PDB entry 5XM0 | X-ray diffraction, 2.87 A resolution | chains D and I of the 10 polymer chains in the assembly

[Chain D]
Protein: Histone H2B type 3-A
Source organism: Mus musculus
UniProtKB: Q9D2U9 (H2B3A_MOUSE); residues 0-125 here correspond to UniProt positions 1-126 (UniProt number = residue number + 1)
Chain sequence (129 residues; numbered -3 to 125; the number before each row is that of its first residue; numbers below 1 keep their minus sign (Gly-3 is residue -3)):
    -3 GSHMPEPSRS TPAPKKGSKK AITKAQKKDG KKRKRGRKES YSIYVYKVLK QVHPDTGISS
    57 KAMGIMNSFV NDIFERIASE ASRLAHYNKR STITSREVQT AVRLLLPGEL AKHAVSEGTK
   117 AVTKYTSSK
Not modelled in the structure: -3 to 30, 125
Construct notes: expression tag (-3 to -1)
UniProt features mapped onto this chain:
  - modified residue: Pro1 (N-acetylproline), Glu2 (ADP-ribosyl glutamic acid), Ser6 (ADP-ribosylserine), Lys11 (N6-(beta-hydroxybutyryl)lysine), Lys12 (N6-(2-hydroxyisobutyryl)lysine), Ser14 (Phosphoserine), Lys15 (N6-acetyllysine), Lys16 (N6-acetyllysine), Lys20 (N6-(2-hydroxyisobutyryl)lysine), Lys23 (N6-(2-hydroxyisobutyryl)lysine), Lys24 (N6-(2-hydroxyisobutyryl)lysine), Lys34 (N6-(2-hydroxyisobutyryl)lysine), Glu35 (PolyADP-ribosyl glutamic acid), Ser36 (Phosphoserine), Lys43 (N6-(2-hydroxyisobutyryl)lysine), Lys46 (N6-(2-hydroxyisobutyryl)lysine), Lys57 (N6,N6-dimethyllysine), Arg79 (Dimethylated arginine), Lys85 (N6,N6,N6-trimethyllysine), Arg86 (Omega-N-methylarginine) and 5 more in UniProt
  - glycosylation: Ser112 (O-linked (GlcNAc) serine)
  - cross-link (Glycyl lysine isopeptide (Lys-Gly)): Lys20 (interchain with G-Cter in SUMO2), Lys34 (interchain with G-Cter in ubiquitin), Lys120 (interchain with G-Cter in ubiquitin)

[Chain I]
Molecule: 146-nt DNA strand
Source organism: Homo sapiens
Sequence (146 nucleotides; row label = number of the first residue in the row):
     1 ATCAATATCC ACCTGCAGAT TCTACCAAAA GTGTATTTGG AAACTGCTCC ATCAAAAGGC
    61 ATGTTCAGCT GAATTCAGCT GAACATGCCT TTTGATGGAG CAGTTTCCAA ATACACTTTT
   121 GGTAGAATCT GCAGGTGGAT ATTGAT

[Interface between chain D and chain I]
Pairs across the interface - 16 pairs, chain D then chain I:
  Arg31(D) with DG103(I), hydrogen bond to the phosphate; DT104(I), salt bridge to the phosphate
  Gly32(D) with DG103(I), phosphate contact
  Arg33(D) with DA27(I), hydrogen bond to the phosphate; DA28(I), salt bridge to the phosphate
  Tyr42(D) with DT20(I), phosphate contact
  Gly53(D) with DT20(I), phosphate contact
  Ile54(D) with DT20(I), hydrogen bond to the phosphate
  Ser55(D) with DA19(I), phosphate contact
  Ser56(D) with DA19(I), hydrogen bond to the phosphate
  Arg86(D) with DG39(I), hydrogen bond to the phosphate; DG40(I), salt bridge to the phosphate
  Ser87(D) with DT38(I), phosphate contact; DG39(I), hydrogen bond to the phosphate
  Thr88(D) with DT38(I), hydrogen bond to the phosphate; DG39(I), hydrogen bond to the phosphate
Also at the interface, not in a pair above, chain D (13 interface residues in all): Glu35, Lys85
Also at the interface, not in a pair above, chain I (11 interface residues in all): DT21, DA29

[Summary]
13 residues of chain D face 11 of chain I across their interface; the contacts include 8 hydrogen bonds and 3
salt bridges. Polar contacts include Arg31(D)-DG103(I), Arg33(D)-DA27(I) and Ile54(D)-DT20(I).
Chain D is Histone H2B type 3-A (Mus musculus) and chain I is a 146-nt DNA strand (Homo sapiens); the
structure, The mouse nucleosome structure containing H2A, H2B type3-A, H3.3, and H4, was determined by X-ray
diffraction (same publication as 5XM1).
